1UI7 - chains A and B; structure by X-ray diffraction, 2.00 A resolution.

== Chain A (and B) ==
Name: Phenylethylamine oxidase
Organism: Arthrobacter globiformis
Notes: EC 1.4.3.6; chain B of this document is another copy of the same molecule, construct and numbering; everything in this record applies to it too
UniProt: P46881 (PAOX_ARTGO); residues 1-638 here = UniProt positions 1-638
Chain sequence (638 residues; each row starts with the number of its first residue):
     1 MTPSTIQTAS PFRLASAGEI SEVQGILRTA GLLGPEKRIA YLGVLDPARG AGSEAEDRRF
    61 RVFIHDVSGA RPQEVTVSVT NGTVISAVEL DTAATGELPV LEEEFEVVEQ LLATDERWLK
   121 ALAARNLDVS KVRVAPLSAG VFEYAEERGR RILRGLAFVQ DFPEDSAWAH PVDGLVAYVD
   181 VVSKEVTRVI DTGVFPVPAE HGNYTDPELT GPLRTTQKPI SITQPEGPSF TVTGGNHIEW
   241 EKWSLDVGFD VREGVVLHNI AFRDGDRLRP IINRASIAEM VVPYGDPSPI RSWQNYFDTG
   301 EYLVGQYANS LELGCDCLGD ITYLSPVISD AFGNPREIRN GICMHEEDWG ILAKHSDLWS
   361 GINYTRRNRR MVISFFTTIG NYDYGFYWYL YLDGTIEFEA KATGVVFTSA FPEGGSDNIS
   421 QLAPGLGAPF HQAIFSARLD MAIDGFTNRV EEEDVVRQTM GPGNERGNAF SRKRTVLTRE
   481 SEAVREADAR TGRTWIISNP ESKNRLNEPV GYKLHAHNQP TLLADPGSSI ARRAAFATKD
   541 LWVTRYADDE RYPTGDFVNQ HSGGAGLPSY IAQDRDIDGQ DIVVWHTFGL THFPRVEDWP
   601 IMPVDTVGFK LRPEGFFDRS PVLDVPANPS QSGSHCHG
Not modelled in the structure: 1-8, 629-638
Differences from the reference sequence: engineered mutation A433 (His in P46881)
Curated features (UniProtKB/Swiss-Prot):
  - active site: D298 (Proton acceptor), Y382 (Schiff-base intermediate with substrate)
  - binding site (substrate): Y296 to Y307, I379 to Y384
  - binding site (Cu cation): H431, H592
  - modified residue: Y382 (2',4',5'-topaquinone)
  - mutagenesis: Y382 (Y382F: Loss of activity)
Disulfides: C317-C343
Metal / ion sites: Cu ion site 1: D165, H170, H201; Cu ion site 2: Y382, H431, H592

== How chain A and chain B interact ==
Residue-residue contacts - 304 pairs, chain A then chain B:
  R133(A) with W359(B)
  V134(A) with W359(B)
  A135(A) with W359(B)
  F142(A) with R466(B)
  E143(A) with R466(B), salt bridge
  Y144(A) with R466(B), hydrogen bond
  Q160(A) with W359(B), hydrogen bond (side chain-backbone); S360(B)
  P163(A) with W359(B); S360(B)
  E164(A) with S360(B); I362(B)
  D165(A) with S360(B)
  A167(A) with W359(B), hydrophobic
  W168(A) with D357(B), hydrogen bond; W359(B), hydrophobic
  E200(A) with R505(B), salt bridge
  Y204(A) with H355(B); Y364(B), hydrophobic
  T205(A) with I362(B); Y364(B)
  L209(A) with L623(B), hydrophobic
  T210(A) with L623(B); D624(B)
  P212(A) with D624(B)
  L213(A) with D624(B)
  R214(A) with E241(B), salt bridge; K242(B); L392(B); P621(B), hydrogen bond (side chain-backbone); D624(B), salt bridge; V625(B); P626(B)
  T216(A) with S229(B); E241(B), hydrogen bond
  Q217(A) with S229(B); E241(B), hydrogen bond; R369(B); L392(B); V625(B); N628(B)
  K218(A) with E226(B); G227(B); P228(B); S229(B), hydrogen bond (backbone-side chain); R369(B), hydrogen bond (backbone-side chain)
  P219(A) with T223(B); Q224(B); P225(B); E226(B)
  I220(A) with T223(B); Q224(B); D348(B)
  S221(A) with S221(B); I222(B); T223(B), hydrogen bond (backbone-backbone); P225(B)
  I222(A) with S221(B)
  T223(A) with I220(B); S221(B), hydrogen bond (backbone-backbone)
  Q224(A) with K218(B); P219(B), hydrogen bond (side chain-backbone); I220(B)
  P225(A) with P219(B)
  E226(A) with K218(B); P219(B)
  G227(A) with K218(B)
  P228(A) with K218(B)
  S229(A) with T216(B); Q217(B); K218(B), hydrogen bond (side chain-backbone)
  E241(A) with R214(B), salt bridge; T216(B), hydrogen bond; Q217(B), hydrogen bond
  K242(A) with R214(B)
  Y284(A) with N468(B)
  G285(A) with N468(B); A469(B); F470(B)
  D286(A) with N468(B)
  P287(A) with G463(B); A469(B), hydrophobic
  P289(A) with R466(B)
  S292(A) with R466(B), hydrogen bond; N468(B)
  W293(A) with R466(B)
  N309(A) with K354(B)
  C315(A) with I351(B); T365(B); R367(B), hydrogen bond (backbone-side chain)
  D316(A) with I351(B); K354(B), salt bridge; T365(B); R367(B), hydrogen bond (backbone-side chain)
  C317(A) with R367(B)
  L318(A) with D348(B); R367(B)
  D348(A) with I220(B); L318(B)
  W349(A) with W349(B), hydrophobic
  I351(A) with C315(B); D316(B); V604(B)
  L352(A) with P603(B); V604(B), hydrogen bond (backbone-backbone)
  A353(A) with T403(B)
  K354(A) with N309(B); D316(B), salt bridge; F376(B); D383(B); T403(B), hydrogen bond (backbone-side chain); G404(B), hydrogen bond (backbone-backbone); I601(B)
  H355(A) with W168(B); Y204(B); G380(B); N381(B), hydrogen bond (side chain-backbone); D383(B), salt bridge; G404(B); V405(B); I601(B)
  S356(A) with T378(B); D383(B), hydrogen bond (backbone-side chain)
  D357(A) with W168(B), hydrogen bond
  W359(A) with R133(B); V134(B); F158(B), hydrophobic; Q160(B), hydrogen bond (backbone-side chain); P163(B); A167(B), hydrophobic; W168(B), hydrophobic
  S360(A) with Q160(B); P163(B); E164(B); D165(B)
  I362(A) with E164(B)
  Y364(A) with Y204(B), hydrophobic; I601(B), hydrophobic
  T365(A) with D316(B)
  R367(A) with C315(B), hydrogen bond (side chain-backbone); D316(B), hydrogen bond (side chain-backbone); L318(B)
  R369(A) with Q217(B); K218(B), hydrogen bond (side chain-backbone); I220(B)
  F376(A) with K354(B)
  T378(A) with S356(B)
  G380(A) with H355(B)
  N381(A) with H355(B), hydrogen bond (backbone-side chain)
  D383(A) with K354(B); H355(B), salt bridge; S356(B), hydrogen bond (side chain-backbone)
  L392(A) with R214(B); Q217(B)
  D393(A) with R595(B), salt bridge
  T403(A) with A353(B); K354(B), hydrogen bond (side chain-backbone)
  G404(A) with K354(B), hydrogen bond (backbone-backbone); H355(B)
  V405(A) with H355(B)
  D417(A) with S471(B), hydrogen bond (backbone-side chain)
  N418(A) with Q458(B), hydrogen bond; A469(B); F470(B), hydrogen bond (side chain-backbone)
  Q421(A) with L506(B)
  L422(A) with L506(B)
  A423(A) with R505(B); L506(B)
  P424(A) with R505(B); L506(B)
  F430(A) with F470(B)
  H431(A) with F470(B)
  Q432(A) with F470(B)
  V455(A) with L523(B), hydrophobic; F593(B), hydrophobic
  R457(A) with L523(B), hydrogen bond (side chain-backbone); A524(B), hydrogen bond (side chain-backbone); P526(B)
  Q458(A) with N418(B), hydrogen bond; D525(B)
  T459(A) with D525(B)
  M460(A) with D525(B), hydrogen bond (backbone-side chain); G527(B)
  G463(A) with P287(B)
  R466(A) with F142(B); E143(B), salt bridge; Y144(B), hydrogen bond; S292(B), hydrogen bond; W293(B); S528(B)
  G467(A) with A524(B); D525(B), hydrogen bond (backbone-backbone); S528(B), hydrogen bond (backbone-side chain)
  N468(A) with Y284(B); G285(B); D286(B); S292(B)
  A469(A) with G285(B); P287(B), hydrophobic; N418(B)
  F470(A) with G285(B); D417(B); N418(B); F430(B); H431(B); Q432(B); L523(B), hydrophobic; F593(B), hydrophobic
  S471(A) with D417(B), hydrogen bond (side chain-backbone); F593(B)
  R472(A) with F593(B)
  A487(A) with R490(B), hydrogen bond (backbone-side chain)
  A489(A) with A489(B), hydrophobic; N518(B); P520(B)
  R490(A) with A487(B), hydrogen bond (side chain-backbone); D488(B), salt bridge; P520(B)
  G492(A) with P520(B)
  R505(A) with E200(B), salt bridge; A423(B); P424(B)
  L506(A) with Q421(B); L422(B); A423(B); P424(B); V596(B), hydrophobic
  N518(A) with A489(B)
  P520(A) with A489(B); R490(B); G492(B)
  L523(A) with V455(B), hydrophobic; R457(B), hydrogen bond (backbone-side chain); F470(B), hydrophobic
  A524(A) with R457(B), hydrogen bond (backbone-side chain); G467(B)
  D525(A) with Q458(B); T459(B); M460(B), hydrogen bond (side chain-backbone); G467(B), hydrogen bond (backbone-backbone)
  P526(A) with R457(B)
  S528(A) with R466(B); G467(B), hydrogen bond (side chain-backbone)
  T591(A) with F470(B)
  F593(A) with V455(B), hydrophobic; F470(B), hydrophobic; S471(B); R472(B)
  R595(A) with D393(B), salt bridge; R612(B); P613(B), hydrogen bond (side chain-backbone); E614(B)
  V596(A) with L506(B), hydrophobic; F617(B); D618(B); R619(B); S620(B)
  E597(A) with P613(B); E614(B); G615(B), hydrogen bond (side chain-backbone); F616(B), hydrogen bond (side chain-backbone); F617(B), hydrogen bond (side chain-backbone); R619(B); S620(B); P621(B)
  W599(A) with R619(B); S620(B), hydrogen bond (backbone-backbone)
  P600(A) with L623(B)
  I601(A) with Y364(B), hydrophobic; S620(B)
  M602(A) with A353(B)
  P603(A) with L352(B)
  V604(A) with I351(B); L352(B), hydrogen bond (backbone-backbone)
  D605(A) with R612(B), salt bridge
  R612(A) with R595(B); D605(B), salt bridge
  P613(A) with R595(B), hydrogen bond (backbone-side chain); E597(B)
  E614(A) with R595(B)
  G615(A) with E597(B), hydrogen bond (backbone-side chain)
  F616(A) with E597(B), hydrogen bond (backbone-side chain)
  F617(A) with V596(B); E597(B), hydrogen bond (backbone-side chain)
  D618(A) with V596(B)
  R619(A) with V596(B); E597(B); W599(B)
  S620(A) with V596(B); E597(B); W599(B), hydrogen bond (backbone-backbone); I601(B)
  P621(A) with R214(B)
  L623(A) with Y204(B), hydrophobic; T210(B); P600(B)
  D624(A) with T210(B); P212(B); L213(B); R214(B), salt bridge
  V625(A) with R214(B); Q217(B)
  P626(A) with R214(B)
  N628(A) with Q217(B), hydrogen bond
Interface residues without a listed pair, chain A (154 interface residues in all): E109, F158, Y178, P283, E346, E347, Y382, Y387, K401, E453, N464, D488, T491, N504, Q519, L522, G527, V622
Interface residues without a listed pair, chain B (153 interface residues in all): A135, Y178, T205, L209, P289, G314, C317, E346, E347, G350, Y387, E453, E486, T491, N504, Q519, L522, S529, T591, M602, V622

== Overview ==
Chain A and chain B form an interface of 154 and 153 residues respectively, with 62 hydrogen bonds and 17 salt
bridges. Polar pairs include E143(A)-R466(B), E200(A)-R505(B) and R214(A)-E241(B).
Chain A and chain B are both Phenylethylamine oxidase (Arthrobacter globiformis); the structure, Site-directed
mutagenesis of His433 involved in binding of copper ion in Arthrobacter globiformis amine oxidase, was
determined by X-ray diffraction (same publication as 1UI8).
